5UIJ - chains A and B; structure by X-ray diffraction, 1.90 A resolution.

[Chain A (and B)]
Name: Formyltransferase
From: Salmonella choleraesuis
Notes: chain B of this document is another copy of the same molecule, construct and numbering; everything in this record applies to it too
UniProtKB: U3GK13 (U3GK13_SALCE); residues 1-398 here = UniProt positions 1-398
Amino-acid sequence (405 residues; numbered -6 to 398; the number before each row is that of its first residue; numbers below 1 keep their minus sign (Gly-6 is residue -6)):
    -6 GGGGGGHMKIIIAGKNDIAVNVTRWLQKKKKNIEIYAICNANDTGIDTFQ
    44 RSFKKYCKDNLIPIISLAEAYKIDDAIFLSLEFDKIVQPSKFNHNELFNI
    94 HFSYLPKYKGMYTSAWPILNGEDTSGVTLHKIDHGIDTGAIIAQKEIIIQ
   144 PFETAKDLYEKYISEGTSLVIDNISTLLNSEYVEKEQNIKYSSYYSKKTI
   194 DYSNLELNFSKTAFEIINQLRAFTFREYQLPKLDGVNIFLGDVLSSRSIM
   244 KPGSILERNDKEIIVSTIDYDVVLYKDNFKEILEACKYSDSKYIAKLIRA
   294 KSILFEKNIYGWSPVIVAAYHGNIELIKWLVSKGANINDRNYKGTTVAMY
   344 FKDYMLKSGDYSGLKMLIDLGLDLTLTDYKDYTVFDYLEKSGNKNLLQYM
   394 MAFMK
Not modelled in the structure: -6 to 0 (chain B: -6 to 0, 398)
Differences from the reference sequence: expression tag (-6 to 0); engineered mutation Ala395 (Glu in U3GK13)
Metal / ion sites: Na+ site 1: Ser83, Phe85; Na+ site 2: Tyr105, Lys190, Ile193; Na+ site 3: Ser241, Ser259, Thr260
Residues lining bound ligands:
  - thymidine-5'-diphosphate (TYD), molecule 1: Lys8, Asn9, Glu75, Tyr105, Thr106, Ser107, Ala108, Tyr152, Tyr195, Phe218, Tyr221, Gln222
  - thymidine-5'-diphosphate (TYD), molecule 2: Tyr303, Trp305, Ile309, Val310, Tyr313, His314, Asn334, Lys336, Thr338, Tyr343
Reported in the primary citation:
  - binding site for thymidine-5'-diphosphate: Lys8, Glu75, Ser107, Tyr152, Tyr195, Tyr221, Gln222, Trp305, Tyr313, Asn334, Thr338, Tyr343
  - mutagenesis - E395A: increased stability
  - mutagenesis - E395A: unchanged catalytic activity on dTDP-Fuc3N
  - mutagenesis - W305A/E395A: decreased catalytic activity on dTDP-Qui3N

[How chain A and chain B interact]
Contacting residue pairs - 51 pairs, chain A then chain B:
  Asp116(A) with Lys183(B), salt bridge; Tyr184(B), hydrogen bond
  Asp126(A) with Arg240(B), salt bridge
  His127(A) with Ile242(B)
  Thr131(A) with Arg240(B); Ile261(B); Asp262(B)
  Glu179(A) with Arg240(B), salt bridge
  Gln180(A) with Tyr263(B), hydrogen bond (backbone-side chain)
  Ile182(A) with Phe207(B); Val236(B), hydrophobic; Tyr263(B), hydrophobic
  Lys183(A) with Asp116(B), salt bridge; Phe207(B)
  Tyr184(A) with Asp116(B), hydrogen bond; Phe207(B), hydrophobic
  Ser185(A) with Thr205(B), hydrogen bond (backbone-side chain); Phe207(B); Glu208(B); Asp262(B), hydrogen bond
  Ser186(A) with Thr205(B); Glu208(B)
  Tyr187(A) with Ser203(B); Lys204(B), hydrogen bond (backbone-side chain); Thr205(B); Glu208(B), hydrogen bond (backbone-side chain); Ile261(B), hydrophobic
  Ser203(A) with Tyr187(B)
  Lys204(A) with Tyr187(B), hydrogen bond (side chain-backbone); Tyr188(B)
  Thr205(A) with Ser185(B), hydrogen bond; Ser186(B); Tyr187(B)
  Phe207(A) with Ile182(B); Lys183(B); Tyr184(B), hydrophobic; Ser185(B)
  Glu208(A) with Ser185(B); Ser186(B); Tyr187(B), hydrogen bond (side chain-backbone)
  Arg240(A) with Asp126(B), salt bridge; His127(B), hydrogen bond (side chain-backbone); Glu179(B), salt bridge
  Ile261(A) with Gly128(B); Ile129(B), hydrogen bond (backbone-backbone); Tyr187(B), hydrophobic
  Asp262(A) with Lys102(B), salt bridge; Thr131(B); Ser185(B)
  Tyr263(A) with Thr131(B); Gln180(B), hydrogen bond (side chain-backbone)
Interface residues without a listed pair, chain A (28 interface residues in all): Lys102, Gly114, Ile129, Tyr188, Thr192, Val236, Ile242
Interface residues without a listed pair, chain B (30 interface residues in all): Gly114, Ser189, Thr192

[Overview]
28 residues of chain A and 30 residues of chain B are in contact; the contacts include 13 hydrogen bonds and 7
salt bridges. Polar pairs include Asp116(A)-Lys183(B), Asp126(A)-Arg240(B) and Glu179(A)-Arg240(B). Ligands of
chain A: thymidine-5'-diphosphate. From the paper: a binding site for thymidine-5'-diphosphate at Lys8(A),
Glu75(A) and Ser107(A) among others; E395A of chain A increases stability.
Both chains are Formyltransferase (Salmonella choleraesuis). Entry 5UIJ (X-ray structure of The FdtF
N-formyltransferase from Salmonella enteric O60 in complex with TDP) was determined by X-ray diffraction (same
publication as 5UIK, 5UIL, 5UIM and 5UIN).
